Entry 9OG0 (electron microscopy, 3.64 A resolution); this record covers chains C and E of the 6 polymer chains in the assembly.

== Chain C ==
Molecule: Protein sel-1 homolog 1
Organism: Mus musculus
UniProt: Q9Z2G6 (SE1L1_MOUSE); residues 1-790 here = UniProt positions 1-790
Chain sequence (790 residues; numbered 1 to 790; the number before each row is that of its first residue):
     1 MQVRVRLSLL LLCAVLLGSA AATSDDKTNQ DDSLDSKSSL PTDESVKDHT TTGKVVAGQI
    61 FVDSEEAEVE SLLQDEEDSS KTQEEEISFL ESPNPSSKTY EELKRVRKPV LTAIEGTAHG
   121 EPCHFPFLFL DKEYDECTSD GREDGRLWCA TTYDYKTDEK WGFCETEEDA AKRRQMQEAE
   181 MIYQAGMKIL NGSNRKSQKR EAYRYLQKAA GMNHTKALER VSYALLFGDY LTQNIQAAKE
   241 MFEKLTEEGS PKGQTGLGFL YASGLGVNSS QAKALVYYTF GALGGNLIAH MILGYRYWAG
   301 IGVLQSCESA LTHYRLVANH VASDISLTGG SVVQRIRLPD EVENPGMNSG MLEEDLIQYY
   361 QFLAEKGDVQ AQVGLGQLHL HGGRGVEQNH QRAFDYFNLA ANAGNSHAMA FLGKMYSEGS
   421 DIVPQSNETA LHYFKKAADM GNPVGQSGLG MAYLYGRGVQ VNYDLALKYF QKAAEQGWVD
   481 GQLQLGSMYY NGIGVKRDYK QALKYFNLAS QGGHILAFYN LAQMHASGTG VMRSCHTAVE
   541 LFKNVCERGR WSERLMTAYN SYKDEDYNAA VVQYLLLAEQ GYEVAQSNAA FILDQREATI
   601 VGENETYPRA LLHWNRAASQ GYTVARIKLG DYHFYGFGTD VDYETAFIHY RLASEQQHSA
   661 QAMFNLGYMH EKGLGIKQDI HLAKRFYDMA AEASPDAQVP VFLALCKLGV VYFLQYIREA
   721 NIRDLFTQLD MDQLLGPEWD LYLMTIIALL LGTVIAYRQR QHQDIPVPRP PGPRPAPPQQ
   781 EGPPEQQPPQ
Not modelled in the structure: 1-114, 722-790
Cystine bridges: Cys-123/Cys-149, Cys-137/Cys-164, Cys-307/Cys-535
Curated features (UniProtKB/Swiss-Prot):
  - modified residue: Ser-64 (Phosphoserine)
  - glycosylation (N-linked (GlcNAc...) asparagine): Asn-191, Asn-213, Asn-268, Asn-427, Asn-604
  - mutagenesis: Gly-512 to Gly-513 (Abolishes homodimerization), Ile-515 to Leu-516 (Abolishes homodimerization; when associated with A-519), Tyr-519 (Y519A: Abolishes homodimerization; when associated with 515-A-A-516), Leu-521 (L521A: Abolishes homodimerization)

== Chain E ==
Molecule: Isoform 2 of Protein OS-9
Organism: Homo sapiens
UniProt: Q13438 (OS9_HUMAN), isoform Q13438-2; the author numbering skips numbers that UniProt does not, so the offset changes along the chain: 1-259 = UniProt 1-259; 320-672 = UniProt 260-612
Chain sequence (612 residues; numbered 1 to 672; 60 numbers in that range are skipped by the numbering (no residue carries them; nothing is unmodelled there); the number before each row is that of its first residue):
     1 MAAETLLSSL LGLLLLGLLL PASLTGGVGS LNLEELSEMR YGIEILPLPV MGGQSQSSDV
    61 VIVSSKYKQR YECRLPAGAI HFQREREEET PAYQGPGIPE LLSPMRDAPC LLKTKDWWTY
   121 EFCYGRHIQQ YHMEDSEIKG EVLYLGYYQS AFDWDDETAK ASKQHRLKRY HSQTYGNGSK
   181 CDLNGRPREA EVRFLCDEGA GISGDYIDRV DEPLSCSYVL TIRTPRLCPH PLLRPPPSAA
   241 PQAILCHPSL QPEEYMAYV
   320 QRQADSKQYG DKIIEELQDL GPQVWSETKS GVAPQKMAGA SPTKDDSKDS DFWKMLNEPE
   380 DQAPGGEEVP AEEQDPSPEA ADSASGAPND FQNNVQVKVI RSPADLIRFI EELKGGTKKG
   440 KPNIGQEQPV DDAAEVPQRE PEKERGDPER QREMEEEEDE DEDEDEDEDE RQLLGEFEKE
   500 LEGILLPSDR DRLRSEVKAG MERELENIIQ ETEKELDPDG LKKESERDRA MLALTSTLNK
   560 LIKRLEEKQS PELVKKHKKK RVVPKKPPPS PQPTGKIEIK IVRPWAEGTE EGARWLTDED
   620 TRNLKEIFFN ILVPGAEEAQ KERQRQKELE SNYRRVWGSP GGEGTGDLDE FDF
Not modelled in the structure: 1-27, 320-632, 653-672
Cystine bridges: Cys-73/Cys-246, Cys-110/Cys-123, Cys-181/Cys-216, Cys-196/Cys-228
Curated features (UniProtKB/Swiss-Prot):
  - binding site (a mannooligosaccharide derivative): Trp-117, Trp-118, Gln-130, Asp-182, Arg-188, Glu-212, Tyr-218
  - glycosylation: Asn-177 (N-linked (GlcNAc...) asparagine)

== How chain C and chain E interact ==
Residue-residue contacts (74):
  Thr-246(C) / Ser-64(E)
  Glu-247(C) / Ser-64(E)
  Glu-248(C) / Ser-64(E)
  Glu-248(C) / Lys-68(E)
  Gly-249(C) / Ser-65(E)
  Gly-249(C) / Lys-68(E)
  Pro-251(C) / Lys-66(E)
  Gln-254(C) / Val-63(E)
  Gln-254(C) / Ser-64(E)  hydrogen bond (side chain-backbone)
  Ala-262(C) / Leu-31(E)
  Gly-264(C) / Val-28(E)
  Gly-264(C) / Gly-29(E)
  Leu-265(C) / Val-28(E)  hydrophobic
  Gly-266(C) / Val-28(E)
  Asn-268(C) / Ser-30(E)  hydrogen bond
  Ser-269(C) / Ser-30(E)  hydrogen bond (side chain-backbone)
  Ser-269(C) / Leu-31(E)
  Ser-269(C) / Asn-32(E)
  Ser-270(C) / Glu-35(E)
  Gln-271(C) / Glu-35(E)  hydrogen bond (backbone-side chain)
  Gln-271(C) / Leu-36(E)
  Gln-271(C) / Tyr-41(E)
  Ala-272(C) / Tyr-41(E)
  Ala-272(C) / Ala-79(E)  hydrophobic
  Ala-272(C) / Ile-244(E)
  Lys-273(C) / Leu-75(E)
  Leu-275(C) / Tyr-41(E)  hydrophobic
  Leu-275(C) / Gly-42(E)
  Val-276(C) / Cys-73(E)  hydrophobic
  Val-276(C) / Ile-244(E)  hydrophobic
  Tyr-277(C) / Val-61(E)
  Thr-279(C) / Ile-43(E)
  Phe-280(C) / Val-63(E)  hydrophobic
  Phe-280(C) / Tyr-71(E)  hydrophobic
  Phe-280(C) / Cys-73(E)  hydrophobic
  Leu-283(C) / Arg-644(E)
  Leu-283(C) / Glu-647(E)
  His-290(C) / Arg-644(E)
  Gly-300(C) / Arg-40(E)  hydrogen bond (backbone-side chain)
  Ile-301(C) / Leu-36(E)  hydrophobic
  Gly-302(C) / Met-39(E)
  Gly-302(C) / Arg-40(E)
  Gly-302(C) / Tyr-41(E)  hydrogen bond (backbone-backbone)
  Val-303(C) / Arg-40(E)
  Val-303(C) / Tyr-41(E)
  Leu-304(C) / Arg-40(E)
  Leu-304(C) / Pro-241(E)  hydrophobic
  Gln-305(C) / Arg-40(E)
  Glu-308(C) / Pro-633(E)
  Glu-308(C) / Glu-636(E)
  Ser-309(C) / Glu-636(E)  hydrogen bond
  Thr-312(C) / Glu-636(E)
  Thr-312(C) / Lys-640(E)
  Arg-533(C) / Pro-633(E)
  Ile-600(C) / Val-28(E)  hydrogen bond (backbone-backbone)
  Val-601(C) / Val-28(E)
  Gly-602(C) / Val-28(E)
  Glu-605(C) / Gly-29(E)
  Glu-605(C) / Leu-31(E)  hydrogen bond (side chain-backbone)
  Pro-608(C) / Leu-33(E)
  Arg-609(C) / Gly-29(E)  hydrogen bond (side chain-backbone)
  Arg-609(C) / Leu-31(E)
  Leu-612(C) / Leu-36(E)  hydrophobic
  Arg-616(C) / Leu-36(E)
  Glu-644(C) / Leu-167(E)
  Glu-644(C) / Lys-168(E)
  Ile-648(C) / Lys-168(E)
  Glu-655(C) / Asp-211(E)
  Gln-656(C) / Arg-209(E)
  Arg-685(C) / Ser-215(E)  hydrogen bond
  Arg-685(C) / Ser-217(E)
  Met-689(C) / Pro-213(E)  hydrophobic
  Met-689(C) / Ser-215(E)
  Glu-692(C) / Leu-214(E)
Other interface residues (no listed pair), chain C (53 interface residues in all): Ala-282, Gly-284, Leu-316, Arg-651, Gly-675
Other interface residues (no listed pair), chain E (47 interface residues in all): Ile-45, Ser-58, Ile-62, Arg-70, Gln-164, Arg-193, Cys-246, Ala-635, Gln-643

== Summary ==
Chain C and chain E form an interface of 53 and 47 residues respectively, with 11 hydrogen bonds. Polar pairs
include Gln-254(C)/Ser-64(E), Asn-268(C)/Ser-30(E) and Ser-269(C)/Ser-30(E). UniProt lists 6 mutagenesis sites
on chain C; 7 mannooligosaccharide derivative-binding residues on chain E.
Chain C is Protein sel-1 homolog 1 (Mus musculus) and chain E is Isoform 2 of Protein OS-9 (Homo sapiens); the
structure, Cryo-EM structure of OS9-SEL1L-HRD1 dimer, was determined by electron microscopy.
